Entry 3TID (X-ray diffraction, 1.65 A resolution); this record covers chains A and B of the 3 polymer chains in the assembly.

Chain A:
Protein: H-2 class I histocompatibility antigen, K-B alpha chain
Organism: Mus musculus
UniProt: P01901 (HA1B_MOUSE); residues 1-276 here correspond to UniProt positions 22-297 (UniProt number = residue number + 21)
Sequence (284 residues; row label = number of the first residue in the row; numbers below 1 keep their minus sign (Ile-6 is residue -6)):
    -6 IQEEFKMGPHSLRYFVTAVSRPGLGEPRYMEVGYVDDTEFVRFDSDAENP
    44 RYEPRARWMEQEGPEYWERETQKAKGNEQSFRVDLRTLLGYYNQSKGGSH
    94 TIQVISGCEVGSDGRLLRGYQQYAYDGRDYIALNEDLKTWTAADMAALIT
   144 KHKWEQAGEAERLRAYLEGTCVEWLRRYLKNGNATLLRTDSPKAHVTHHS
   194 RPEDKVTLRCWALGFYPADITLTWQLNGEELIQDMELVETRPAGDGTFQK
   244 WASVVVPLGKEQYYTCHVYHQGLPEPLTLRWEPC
Unresolved in the structure: -6 to 0
Sequence notes: expression tag (-6 to 0, 277); conflict Arg121 (Cys142 in P01901)
Swiss-Prot annotation at these positions:
  - region: Glu275, Pro276 (Connecting peptide)
  - glycosylation (N-linked (GlcNAc...) asparagine): Asn86, Asn176
Disulfide bonds: Cys101-Cys164, Cys203-Cys259

Chain B:
Protein: Beta-2-microglobulin
Organism: Homo sapiens
UniProt: P61769 (B2MG_HUMAN); residues 1-99 here correspond to UniProt positions 21-119 (UniProt number = residue number + 20)
Sequence (99 residues; numbered 1 to 99; the number before each row is that of its first residue):
     1 IQRTPKIQVYSRHPAENGKSNFLNCYVSGFHPSDIEVDLLKNGERIEKVE
    51 HSDLSFSKDWSFYLLYYTEFTPTEKDEYACRVNHVTLSQPKIVKWDRDM
Swiss-Prot annotation at these positions:
  - modified residue: Gln2 (Pyrrolidone carboxylic acid)
  - glycosylation: Ile1 (N-linked (Glc) (glycation) isoleucine), Lys19 (N-linked (Glc) (glycation) lysine), Lys41 (N-linked (Glc) (glycation) lysine), Lys48 (N-linked (Glc) (glycation) lysine), Lys58 (N-linked (Glc) (glycation) lysine), Lys91 (N-linked (Glc) (glycation) lysine), Lys94 (N-linked (Glc) (glycation) lysine)
Disulfide bonds: Cys25-Cys80

Chain A / chain B interface:
Contacting residue pairs (49):
  Arg6(A) with Lys58(B)
  Phe8(A) with Phe56(B)
  Val9(A) with Phe56(B)
  Thr10(A) with Phe56(B)
  Met23(A) with Leu54(B)
  Tyr27(A) with Ser55(B)
  Arg35(A) with Asp53(B); Leu54(B), hydrogen bond (side chain-backbone); Ser55(B), hydrogen bond
  Arg48(A) with Asp53(B), salt bridge
  Gln96(A) with His31(B), hydrogen bond; Phe56(B); Trp60(B), hydrogen bond (side chain-backbone); Phe62(B)
  Val97(A) with Phe56(B)
  Ile98(A) with Phe56(B), hydrophobic; Trp60(B), hydrophobic
  Gln115(A) with Trp60(B)
  Tyr116(A) with Trp60(B)
  Ala117(A) with Trp60(B)
  Asp119(A) with Ile1(B), hydrogen bond (backbone-backbone); His31(B)
  Gly120(A) with His31(B); Trp60(B)
  Arg121(A) with Ile1(B)
  Asp122(A) with Trp60(B), hydrogen bond
  Thr190(A) with Asp98(B), hydrogen bond
  His192(A) with Asp98(B), salt bridge
  Arg202(A) with Asp98(B), salt bridge; Met99(B)
  Trp204(A) with Asp98(B), hydrogen bond; Met99(B)
  Leu206(A) with Pro14(B), hydrophobic
  Val231(A) with Gln8(B)
  Glu232(A) with Gln8(B), hydrogen bond (backbone-side chain)
  Arg234(A) with Gln8(B), hydrogen bond; Tyr10(B); Met99(B), hydrogen bond (side chain-backbone)
  Pro235(A) with Tyr10(B), hydrogen bond (backbone-side chain); Asn24(B); Tyr26(B)
  Ala236(A) with Arg12(B), hydrogen bond (backbone-side chain); Asn24(B), hydrogen bond (backbone-side chain)
  Gly237(A) with Arg12(B); Leu65(B)
  Gln242(A) with Tyr10(B); Ser11(B), hydrogen bond (side chain-backbone); Arg12(B), hydrogen bond (side chain-backbone)
  Trp244(A) with Met99(B), hydrogen bond (side chain-backbone)
Interface residues without a listed pair, chain A (37 interface residues in all): Val12, Glu32, Thr94, Glu229, Thr233, Asp238
Interface residues without a listed pair, chain B (24 interface residues in all): Lys6, His13, Ser33, Ser57, Tyr63

Summary:
37 residues of chain A and 24 residues of chain B are in contact; the contacts include 17 hydrogen bonds and 3
salt bridges. Polar pairs include Arg48(A)-Asp53(B), His192(A)-Asp98(B) and Arg202(A)-Asp98(B).
Chain A is H-2 class I histocompatibility antigen, K-B alpha chain (Mus musculus) and chain B is
Beta-2-microglobulin (Homo sapiens); the structure, Crystal structure of the LCMV derived peptide GP34 in
complex with the murine mhc class I ..., was determined by X-ray diffraction, deposited together with 3TIE.
